Entry 10GS (X-ray diffraction, 2.20 A resolution); this record covers chains A and B.

# Chain A (and B)
Protein: Glutathione S-transferase P1-1
Source organism: Homo sapiens
Notes: EC 2.5.1.18; chain B of this document is another copy of the same molecule, construct and numbering; everything in this record applies to it too
UniProtKB: P09211 (GTP_HUMAN); residue numbers follow UniProt; this construct covers 1-209
Sequence (209 residues; each row starts with the number of its first residue):
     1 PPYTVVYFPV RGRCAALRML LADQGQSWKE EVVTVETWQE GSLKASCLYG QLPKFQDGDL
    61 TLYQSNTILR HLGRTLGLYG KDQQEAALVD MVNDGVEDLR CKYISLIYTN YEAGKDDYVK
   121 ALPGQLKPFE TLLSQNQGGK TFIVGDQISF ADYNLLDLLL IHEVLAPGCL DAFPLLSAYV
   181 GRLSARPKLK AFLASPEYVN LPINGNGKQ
Unresolved in the structure: 1
Small-molecule neighbours: VWW (L-gamma-glutamyl-S-benzyl-N-[(S)-carboxy(phenyl)methyl]-L-cysteinamide): Tyr7, Phe8, Val10, Arg13, Trp38, Lys44, Gly50, Gln51, Leu52, Pro53, Gln64, Ser65, Tyr108, Gly205

# Interface between chain A and chain B
Residue-residue contacts (50; chain A residue first):
  Leu48(A) - Met91(B)  hydrophobic
  Leu48(A) - Pro128(B)
  Leu48(A) - Leu132(B)  hydrophobic
  Tyr49(A) - Met91(B)  hydrogen bond (side chain-backbone)
  Tyr49(A) - Val92(B)
  Tyr49(A) - Gly95(B)
  Tyr49(A) - Pro128(B)  hydrophobic
  Tyr49(A) - Phe129(B)
  Tyr63(A) - Met91(B)
  Gln64(A) - Asp94(B)
  Gln64(A) - Gly95(B)
  Gln64(A) - Asp98(B)  hydrogen bond
  Asn66(A) - Asp94(B)
  Thr67(A) - Ala87(B)
  Thr67(A) - Asp90(B)  hydrogen bond (side chain-backbone)
  Thr67(A) - Met91(B)  hydrogen bond (side chain-backbone)
  Thr67(A) - Asp94(B)  hydrogen bond
  Arg70(A) - Arg70(B)
  Arg70(A) - Asp90(B)
  His71(A) - Ala87(B)
  Arg74(A) - Tyr79(B)
  Arg74(A) - Gln83(B)
  Arg74(A) - Ala86(B)
  Arg74(A) - Ala87(B)
  Arg74(A) - Asp90(B)  salt bridge
  Thr75(A) - Gln83(B)
  Tyr79(A) - Arg74(B)
  Gln83(A) - Arg74(B)
  Gln83(A) - Thr75(B)
  Ala86(A) - Arg74(B)
  Ala87(A) - Thr67(B)
  Ala87(A) - His71(B)
  Ala87(A) - Arg74(B)
  Asp90(A) - Thr67(B)  hydrogen bond (backbone-side chain)
  Asp90(A) - Arg70(B)
  Asp90(A) - Arg74(B)  salt bridge
  Met91(A) - Leu48(B)  hydrophobic
  Met91(A) - Tyr49(B)  hydrogen bond (backbone-side chain)
  Met91(A) - Tyr63(B)
  Met91(A) - Thr67(B)  hydrogen bond (backbone-side chain)
  Val92(A) - Tyr49(B)
  Asp94(A) - Gln64(B)
  Asp94(A) - Asn66(B)
  Asp94(A) - Thr67(B)  hydrogen bond
  Gly95(A) - Tyr49(B)
  Gly95(A) - Gln64(B)
  Asp98(A) - Gln64(B)  hydrogen bond
  Pro128(A) - Leu48(B)
  Pro128(A) - Tyr49(B)  hydrophobic
  Phe129(A) - Tyr49(B)
Also at the interface, not in a pair above, chain A (27 interface residues in all): Leu60, Leu62, Gln84, Leu88, Leu132
Also at the interface, not in a pair above, chain B (27 interface residues in all): Leu60, Leu62, Gln84, Leu88

# Summary
The chain A/chain B interface involves 27 residues from each chain; the contacts include 10 hydrogen bonds and
2 salt bridges. Polar pairs include Arg74(A)-Asp90(B), Tyr49(A)-Met91(B) and Gln64(A)-Asp98(B). Bound to chain
A: compound VWW.
Both chains are Glutathione S-transferase P1-1 (Homo sapiens). Entry 10GS (Human glutathione S-transferase
P1-1, complex with TER117) was determined by X-ray diffraction (same publication as 5GSS, 6GSS, 7GSS, 8GSS and
9GSS).
